Entry 8I4X (electron microscopy, 8.50 A resolution (very low resolution: no residue pairs are listed; an interface is given only as per-side residue counts)); this record covers chains B and E of the 5 polymer chains in the assembly.

[Chain B]
Molecule: Structural maintenance of chromosomes protein 6
Source organism: Saccharomyces cerevisiae S288C
Reference sequence: Q12749 (SMC6_YEAST); residue numbers follow UniProt; this construct covers 1-1104
Sequence (1104 residues; numbered 1 to 1104; the number before each row is that of its first residue):
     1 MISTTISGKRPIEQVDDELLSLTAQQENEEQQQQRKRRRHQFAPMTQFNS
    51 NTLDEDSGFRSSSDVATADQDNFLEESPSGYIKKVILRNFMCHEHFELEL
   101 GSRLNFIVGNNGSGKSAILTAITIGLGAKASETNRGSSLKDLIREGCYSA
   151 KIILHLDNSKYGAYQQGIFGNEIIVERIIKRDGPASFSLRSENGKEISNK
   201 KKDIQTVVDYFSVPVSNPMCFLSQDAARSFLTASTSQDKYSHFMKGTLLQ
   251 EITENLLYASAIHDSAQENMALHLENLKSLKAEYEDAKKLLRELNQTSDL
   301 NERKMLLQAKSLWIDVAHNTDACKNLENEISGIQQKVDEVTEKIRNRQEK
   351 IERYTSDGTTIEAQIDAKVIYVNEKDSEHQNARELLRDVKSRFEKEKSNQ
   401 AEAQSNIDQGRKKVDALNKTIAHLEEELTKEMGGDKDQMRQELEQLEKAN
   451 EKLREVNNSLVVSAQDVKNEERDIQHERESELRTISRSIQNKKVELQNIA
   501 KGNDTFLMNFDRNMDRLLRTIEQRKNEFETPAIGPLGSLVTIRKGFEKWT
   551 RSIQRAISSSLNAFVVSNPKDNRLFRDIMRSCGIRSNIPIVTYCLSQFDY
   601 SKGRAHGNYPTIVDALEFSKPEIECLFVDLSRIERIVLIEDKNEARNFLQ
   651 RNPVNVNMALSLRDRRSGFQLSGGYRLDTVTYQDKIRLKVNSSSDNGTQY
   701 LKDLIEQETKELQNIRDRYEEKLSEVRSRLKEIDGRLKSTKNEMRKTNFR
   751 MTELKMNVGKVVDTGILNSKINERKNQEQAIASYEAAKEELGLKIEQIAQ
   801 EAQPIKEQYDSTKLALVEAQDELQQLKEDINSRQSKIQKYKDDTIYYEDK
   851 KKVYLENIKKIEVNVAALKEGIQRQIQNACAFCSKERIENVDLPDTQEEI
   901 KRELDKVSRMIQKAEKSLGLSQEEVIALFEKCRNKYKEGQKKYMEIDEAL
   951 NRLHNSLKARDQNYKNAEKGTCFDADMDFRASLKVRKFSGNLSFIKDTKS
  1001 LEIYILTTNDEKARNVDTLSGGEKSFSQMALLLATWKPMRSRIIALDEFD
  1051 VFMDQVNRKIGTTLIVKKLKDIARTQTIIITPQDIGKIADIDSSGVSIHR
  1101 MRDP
Not modelled in the structure: 1-11, 47-73
Construct notes: engineered mutation Ala-464 (Leu in Q12749)
Curated features (UniProtKB/Swiss-Prot):
  - motif: Arg-35 to Arg-39 (Nuclear localization signal)
  - binding site (ATP): Gly-109 to Ser-116

[Chain E]
Molecule: Non-structural maintenance of chromosome element 5
Source organism: Saccharomyces cerevisiae S288C
Reference sequence: Q03718 (NSE5_YEAST); residues 1-556 here = UniProt positions 1-556
Sequence (556 residues; each row starts with the number of its first residue):
     1 MDGALINSVLYVSPRNGAHYFVELTEKHLLAFEMLNSMCLLENYDHVLLF
    51 LECQFGKSHNLAVIPFDIILVLFTLSTLSEYYKEPILRANDPYNTSRETL
   101 SRRALKLLQKYLAILKEFDSEQYNLYDLELLRCQFFLAIDTLTPKKQKWG
   151 FDRFRRTKSESGVTYRQNASVDPELDQAKTFKNPYRSYISCLEQRNTILG
   201 NRLLNLKLNEPGEFINMILWTLSNSLQESTPLFLSSHEIWMPLLEILIDL
   251 FSCRQDYFIQHEVAQNVSKSLFVQRLSESPLAVFFESLNTRNFANRFSEY
   301 VFLNCDYKLPSDNYATPVHPVYNGENTIVDTYIPTIKCSPLYKSQKSLAL
   351 RRKLIGSCFKLLLRVPDGHRLITPRIVADDVIQGISRTLASFNDILQFKK
   401 FFMTENLSQESYFIPLLAEGTLSEILKDTQECVVILTLVENLSDGVSFCN
   451 EVIGLVKSKCFAFTEQCSQASYEEAVLNIEKCDVCLLVLLRYLLHLIGTE
   501 AILDAKEQLEMLHAIEKNDSGRRQWAKALNLGNDPPLLYPIVSQMFGVHD
   551 KSVIIE
Not modelled in the structure: 1, 151-178

[How chain B and chain E interact]
At this resolution (8 A) residue pairs are not listed: 20 residues of chain B and 19 of chain E lie at the interface.

[Overview]
20 residues of chain B and 19 residues of chain E are in contact. From UniProt: 8 ATP-binding residues on
chain B.
Here chain B is Structural maintenance of chromosomes protein 6 and chain E is Non-structural maintenance of
chromosome element 5, both from Saccharomyces cerevisiae S288C. Entry 8I4X (Cryo-EM structure of 5-subunit
Smc5/6) was determined by electron microscopy together with 7YLM, 7YMD, 7YQH, 8HQS, 8I13, 8I21 and 6 further
entries from the same study.
